Entry 1YUN (X-ray diffraction, 2.00 A resolution); this record covers chain A.

Chain A:
Name: Probable nicotinate-nucleotide adenylyltransferase
Organism: Pseudomonas aeruginosa
Notes: EC 2.7.7.18
Reference sequence: Q9HX21 (NADD_PSEAE); residue numbers follow UniProt; this construct covers 1-214
Amino-acid sequence (242 residues; row label = number of the first residue in the row; numbers below 1 keep their minus sign (Met-19 is residue -19)):
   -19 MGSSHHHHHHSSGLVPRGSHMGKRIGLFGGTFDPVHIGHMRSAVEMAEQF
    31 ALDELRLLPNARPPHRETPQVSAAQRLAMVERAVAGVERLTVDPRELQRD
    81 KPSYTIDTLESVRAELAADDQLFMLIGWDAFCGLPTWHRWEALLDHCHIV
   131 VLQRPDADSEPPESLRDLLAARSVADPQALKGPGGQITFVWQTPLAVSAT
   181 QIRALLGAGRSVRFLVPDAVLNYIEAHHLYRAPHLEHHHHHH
Unresolved in the structure: -19 to 1, 212-222
Construct notes: expression tag (-19 to 0, 215-222)
Residues lining bound ligands: ATP (adenosine-5'-triphosphate): Phe8, Gly9, Gly10, Thr11, Phe12, Asp13, His16, Gly18, His19, Ser22, Arg42, Arg134, Pro174, Leu175, Val177, Ser178, Ala179, Thr180, Arg183

Summary:
Chain A binds ATP.
Chain A is Probable nicotinate-nucleotide adenylyltransferase (Pseudomonas aeruginosa); the structure, Crystal
Structure of Nicotinic Acid Mononucleotide Adenylyltransferase from Pseudomonas aeruginosa, was determined by
X-ray diffraction, deposited together with 1YUL and 1YUM.
